PDB entry 5JCH | X-ray diffraction, 2.95 A resolution | chains A and X of the 3 polymer chains in the assembly

[Chain A]
Name: Melanoma differentiation associated protein-5
Source organism: Gallus gallus
Reference sequence: D9N195 (D9N195_CHICK); residues 298-994 here = UniProt positions 298-994
Sequence (701 residues; each row starts with the number of its first residue):
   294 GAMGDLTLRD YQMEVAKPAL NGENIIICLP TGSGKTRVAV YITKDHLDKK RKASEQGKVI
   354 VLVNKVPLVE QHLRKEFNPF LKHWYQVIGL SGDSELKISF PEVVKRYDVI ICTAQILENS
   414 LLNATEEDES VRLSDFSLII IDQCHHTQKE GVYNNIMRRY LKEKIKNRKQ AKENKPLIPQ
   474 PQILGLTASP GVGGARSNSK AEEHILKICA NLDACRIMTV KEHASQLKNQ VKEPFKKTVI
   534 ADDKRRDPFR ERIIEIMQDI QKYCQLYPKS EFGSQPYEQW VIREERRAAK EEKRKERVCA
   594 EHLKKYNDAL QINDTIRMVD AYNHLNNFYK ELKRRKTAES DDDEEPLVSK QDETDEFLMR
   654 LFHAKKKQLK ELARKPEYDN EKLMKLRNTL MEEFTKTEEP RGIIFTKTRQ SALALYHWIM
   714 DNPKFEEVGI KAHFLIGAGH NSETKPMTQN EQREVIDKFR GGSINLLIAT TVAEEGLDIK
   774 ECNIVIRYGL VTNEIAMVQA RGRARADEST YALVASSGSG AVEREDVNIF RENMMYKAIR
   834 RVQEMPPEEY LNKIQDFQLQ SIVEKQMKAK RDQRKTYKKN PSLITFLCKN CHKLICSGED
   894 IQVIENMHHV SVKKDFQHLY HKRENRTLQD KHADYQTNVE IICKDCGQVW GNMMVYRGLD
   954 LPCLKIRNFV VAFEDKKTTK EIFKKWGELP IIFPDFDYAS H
Disordered / not traced: 294-297, 417-421, 467-469, 636-641, 868-870, 919-928, 969-971, 989-994
Sequence notes: expression tag (294-297); engineered mutation Gln436 (Glu in D9N195)
Metal / ion sites: Mg2+: Thr329 (together with ADP); Zn2+: Cys881, Cys884, Cys936, Cys939
Small-molecule neighbours: ADP (adenosine-5'-diphosphate): Thr300, Leu301, Arg302, Gln305, Pro323, Thr324, Gly325, Ser326, Gly327, Lys328, Thr329, Arg330, Glu369, Asp771

[Chain X]
Molecule: 10-nt RNA strand
Sequence (10 nucleotides; row label = number of the first residue in the row):
     1 GGUACGUACC

[Interface between chain A and chain X]
Residue-residue contacts (22; chain A residue first):
  Gln441(A) - G6(X)  phosphate contact
  Lys442(A) - C5(X)  phosphate contact
  Lys442(A) - G6(X)  salt bridge to the phosphate
  Glu443(A) - A4(X)  phosphate contact
  Glu443(A) - C5(X)  hydrogen bond to the phosphate
  Gly444(A) - A4(X)  sugar contact
  Gln568(A) - A8(X)  hydrogen bond to the sugar
  Gln568(A) - C9(X)  sugar contact
  Gln572(A) - C9(X)  hydrogen bond to the sugar
  Gln572(A) - C10(X)  hydrogen bond to the sugar
  His733(A) - G1(X)  hydrogen bond to the base
  Val784(A) - U7(X)  sugar contact
  Thr785(A) - U7(X)  sugar contact
  Asn786(A) - G6(X)  hydrogen bond to the phosphate
  Asn786(A) - U7(X)  phosphate contact
  Arg817(A) - A8(X)  sugar contact
  Lys861(A) - A4(X)  salt bridge to the phosphate
  Met900(A) - G1(X)  sugar contact
  His901(A) - G1(X)  salt bridge to the phosphate
  Lys978(A) - G2(X)  phosphate contact
  Trp979(A) - G1(X)  phosphate contact
  Gly980(A) - G2(X)  phosphate contact
Other interface residues (no listed pair), chain A (21 interface residues in all): His439, Pro569, Asn899, Lys958

[In short]
The interface between chain A and chain X involves 21 residues on one side and 9 on the other, with 6 hydrogen
bonds and 3 salt bridges. Polar pairs include His733(A)-G1(X), Gln568(A)-A8(X) and Gln572(A)-C9(X). Chain A
binds ADP.
Chain A is Melanoma differentiation associated protein-5 (Gallus gallus) and chain X is a 10-nt RNA strand;
the structure, Crystal structure of chicken MDA5 with 5'p 10-mer dsRNA and ADP-Mg2+ at 2.95 A resolution
(untwinned), was determined by X-ray diffraction together with 5JAJ, 5JB2, 5JBG, 5JBJ, 5JC3, 5JC7 and 5JCF
from the same study.
